6WGH - chain A; structure by X-ray diffraction, 1.65 A resolution.

[Chain A]
Name: GTPase NRas
From: Homo sapiens
Notes: engineered mutation(s): Internal Tandem Duplication of residues 55-64
Reference sequence: P01111 (RASN_HUMAN); the construct has insertions or renumbered stretches relative to UniProt, so the offset changes along the chain: 1-62 = UniProt 1-62; 73-180 = UniProt 63-170
Sequence (181 residues; row label = number of the first residue in the row; numbering starts at 0):
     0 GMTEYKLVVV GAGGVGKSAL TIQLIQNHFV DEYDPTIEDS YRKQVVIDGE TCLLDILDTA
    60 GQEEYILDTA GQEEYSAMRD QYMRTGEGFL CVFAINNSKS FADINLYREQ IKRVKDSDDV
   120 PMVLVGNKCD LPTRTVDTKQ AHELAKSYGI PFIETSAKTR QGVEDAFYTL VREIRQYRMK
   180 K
Not modelled in the structure: 61-74, 180
Construct notes: expression tag (0); insertion (63-72)
Ion coordination: Mg2+: Ser-17 (together with GDP)
Residues lining bound ligands:
  - citrate anion (FLC): His-27, Phe-28, Val-29, Asp-30, Glu-31, Tyr-32
  - GDP (guanosine-5'-diphosphate): Ala-11, Gly-12, Gly-13, Val-14, Gly-15, Lys-16, Ser-17, Ala-18, Phe-28, Val-29, Asp-30, Tyr-32, Asn-126, Lys-127, Asp-129, Leu-130, Ser-155, Ala-156, Lys-157
Swiss-Prot annotation at these positions:
  - region: Tyr-176 to Lys-180 (Hypervariable region)
  - motif: Tyr-32 to Tyr-40 (Effector region)
  - binding site (GTP): Gly-10 to Ala-18, Val-29, Asp-30, Asp-57 to Gln-61, Asn-126 to Asp-129
  - modified residue: Ser-99 (Phosphoserine)
  - glycosylation: Thr-35 (Microbial infection: O-linked (Glc) threonine)
  - cross-link: Lys-180 (Glycyl lysine isopeptide (Lys-Gly) (interchain with G-Cter in ubiquitin))

[Overview]
Bound to chain A: GDP and citrate anion. Curated annotation (UniProt) lists 20 GTP-binding residues.
Chain A is GTPase NRas (Homo sapiens); the structure, Crystal structure of GDP-bound NRAS with ten residues
long internal tandem duplication in the switch II ..., was determined by X-ray diffraction, deposited together
with 6PQ3.
